PDB entry 8AT5 | electron microscopy, 2.90 A resolution | chains B and C of the 4 polymer chains in the assembly

# Chain B
Protein: Capsid protein VP2
From: Human coxsackievirus A9 (strain Griggs)
UniProt: P21404 (POLG_CXA9); residues 1-261 here correspond to UniProt positions 70-330 (UniProt number = residue number + 69)
Chain sequence (261 residues; each row starts with the number of its first residue):
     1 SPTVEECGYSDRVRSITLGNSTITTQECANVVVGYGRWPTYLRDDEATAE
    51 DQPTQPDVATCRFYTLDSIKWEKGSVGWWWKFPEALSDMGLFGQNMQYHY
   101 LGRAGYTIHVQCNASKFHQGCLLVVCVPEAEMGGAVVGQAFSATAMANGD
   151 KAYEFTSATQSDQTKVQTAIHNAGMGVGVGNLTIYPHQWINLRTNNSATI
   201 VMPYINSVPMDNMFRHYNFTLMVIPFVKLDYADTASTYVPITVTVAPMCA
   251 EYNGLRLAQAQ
Disordered / not traced: 1-9, 261
Construct notes: variant V110 (Leu179 in P21404)
UniProt features mapped onto this chain:
  - site: Q261 (Cleavage)

# Chain C
Protein: Capsid protein VP3
From: Human coxsackievirus A9 (strain Griggs)
UniProt: P21404 (POLG_CXA9); residues 1-238 here correspond to UniProt positions 331-568 (UniProt number = residue number + 330)
Chain sequence (238 residues; row label = number of the first residue in the row):
     1 GLPTMNTPGSTQFLTSDDFQSPCALPQFDVTPSMNIPGEVKNLMEIAEVD
    51 SVVPVNNVQDTTDQMEMFRIPVTINAPLQQQVFGLRLQPGLDSVFKHTLL
   101 GEILNYYAHWSGSMKLTFVFCGSAMATGKFLIAYSPPGANPPKTRKDAML
   151 GTHIIWDIGLQSSCVLCVPWISQTHYRLVQQDEYTSAGYVTCWYQTGMIV
   201 PPGTPNSSSIMCFASACNDFSVRMLRDTPFISQDNKLQ
UniProt features mapped onto this chain:
  - region: K236 to Q238 (Amphipathic alpha-helix)

# Chain B / chain C interface
Pairs across the interface - 51 pairs, chain B then chain C:
  Y35(B) - G38(C)
  R37(B) - N35(C)  hydrogen bond (side chain-backbone)
  R37(B) - P37(C)
  E46(B) - N35(C)
  K116(B) - S123(C)  hydrogen bond (backbone-side chain)
  K116(B) - A124(C)  hydrogen bond (backbone-backbone)
  K116(B) - M125(C)
  F117(B) - S123(C)
  F117(B) - P202(C)
  F117(B) - G203(C)
  F117(B) - T204(C)
  F117(B) - P205(C)
  H118(B) - S123(C)
  Q119(B) - C121(C)
  Q119(B) - G122(C)
  Q119(B) - S123(C)
  Q119(B) - P205(C)
  Q119(B) - S207(C)  hydrogen bond (side chain-backbone)
  Q119(B) - S208(C)
  S157(B) - D63(C)  hydrogen bond
  H171(B) - Q64(C)
  V179(B) - M65(C)  hydrophobic
  V179(B) - F68(C)  hydrophobic
  G180(B) - V52(C)  hydrogen bond (backbone-backbone)
  N181(B) - S51(C)
  N181(B) - H97(C)  hydrogen bond (side chain-backbone)
  N181(B) - T98(C)
  N181(B) - L99(C)  hydrogen bond (side chain-backbone)
  T183(B) - V49(C)
  T183(B) - D50(C)
  I184(B) - V49(C)  hydrophobic
  W189(B) - F213(C)  hydrophobic
  N191(B) - F120(C)  hydrogen bond (side chain-backbone)
  R193(B) - F120(C)
  R193(B) - G122(C)
  R193(B) - S123(C)  hydrogen bond (side chain-backbone)
  R193(B) - A124(C)
  R193(B) - A126(C)
  R193(B) - I158(C)
  R193(B) - G159(C)  hydrogen bond (side chain-backbone)
  Y204(B) - P37(C)
  N206(B) - M34(C)
  N206(B) - I36(C)
  F226(B) - F68(C)  hydrophobic
  F226(B) - R69(C)  hydrogen bond (backbone-side chain)
  F226(B) - M211(C)  hydrophobic
  V227(B) - R69(C)
  V227(B) - C121(C)  hydrophobic
  K228(B) - R69(C)
  D230(B) - P205(C)
  A232(B) - G203(C)
Interface residues without a listed pair, chain B (36 interface residues in all): G120, C121, I170, T194, P203, I205, S207, V208, P209, I224, P225, Y231
Interface residues without a listed pair, chain C (40 interface residues in all): I46, E66, V119, L160, S162, S209

# Summary
The interface between chain B and chain C involves 36 residues on one side and 40 on the other, with 12
hydrogen bonds. Polar pairs include R37(B)-N35(C), K116(B)-S123(C) and Q119(B)-S207(C).
Here chain B is Capsid protein VP2 and chain C is Capsid protein VP3, both from Human coxsackievirus A9
(strain Griggs). Entry 8AT5 (native Coxsackievirus A9) was determined by electron microscopy, deposited
together with 8AW6 and 8AXX.
